9FKP - chains A and B of the 5 polymer chains in the assembly; structure by electron microscopy, 3.72 A resolution.

# Chain A (and B)
Molecule: Transforming growth factor beta-1
Source organism: Homo sapiens
Notes: fragment: Mature; chain B of this document is another copy of the same molecule, construct and numbering; everything in this record applies to it too
UniProtKB: P01137 (TGFB1_HUMAN); residues 1-112 here correspond to UniProt positions 279-390 (UniProt number = residue number + 278)
Amino-acid sequence (112 residues; numbered 1 to 112; the number before each row is that of its first residue):
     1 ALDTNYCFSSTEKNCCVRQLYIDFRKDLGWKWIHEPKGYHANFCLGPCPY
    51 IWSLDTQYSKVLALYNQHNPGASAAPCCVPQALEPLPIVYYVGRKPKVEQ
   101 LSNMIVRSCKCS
Cystine bridges: C7-C16, C15-C78, C44-C109, C48-C111

# Interface between chain A and chain B
Inter-chain disulfides: C77(A)-C77(B)
Residue-residue contacts (52; chain A residue first):
  L20(A) with Y65(B); A74(B), hydrophobic
  Y21(A) with Y65(B), hydrogen bond (backbone-side chain)
  I22(A) with V61(B), hydrophobic; Y65(B), hydrophobic
  K26(A) with H68(B), hydrogen bond (backbone-side chain)
  D27(A) with L64(B); Y65(B); H68(B), hydrogen bond (backbone-side chain)
  L28(A) with V61(B); L64(B); Y65(B)
  Y39(A) with V61(B)
  N42(A) with Y58(B), hydrogen bond (backbone-side chain)
  F43(A) with Y58(B); S73(B); A74(B), hydrophobic
  Q57(A) with L101(B); S102(B), hydrogen bond (side chain-backbone); N103(B)
  Y58(A) with A41(B); N42(B); F43(B); L83(B), hydrophobic; N103(B), hydrogen bond (backbone-backbone); M104(B); V106(B), hydrophobic
  V61(A) with L28(B), hydrophobic; W30(B), hydrophobic
  L64(A) with L28(B), hydrophobic; W30(B), hydrophobic
  Y65(A) with L20(B); I22(B), hydrophobic; D27(B)
  H68(A) with D27(B); L28(B), hydrogen bond (side chain-backbone); G29(B)
  A74(A) with F43(B), hydrophobic
  C77(A) with C77(B), disulfide
  V79(A) with C77(B), hydrophobic; V79(B), hydrophobic; S112(B)
  P80(A) with Y58(B), hydrophobic; S112(B)
  L83(A) with Y58(B), hydrophobic
  N103(A) with T56(B); Q57(B), hydrogen bond (side chain-backbone); Y58(B), hydrogen bond (side chain-backbone)
  M104(A) with Y58(B); V61(B), hydrophobic
  V106(A) with Y58(B)
  S112(A) with V79(B)
Also at the interface, not in a pair above, chain A (31 interface residues in all): G29, W30, C44, L45, L62, S73, S102
Also at the interface, not in a pair above, chain B (33 interface residues in all): Y21, K26, C44, L45, L62, P80

# Summary
Chain A and chain B form an interface of 31 and 33 residues respectively; the contacts include 1 disulfide
bond and 9 hydrogen bonds. Among the polar pairs are Y21(A)-Y65(B), K26(A)-H68(B) and D27(A)-H68(B).
Chain A and chain B are both Transforming growth factor beta-1 (Homo sapiens); the structure, Zebrafish
Betaglycan Orphan Domain (zfBGo) in complex with TGF-b1 and extracellular domain of TGFBRII, was determined by
electron microscopy together with 9B9F, 9FDY, 9FK5 and 8DC0 from the same study.
